9GEV - chains L and N of the 20 polymer chains in the assembly; structure by electron microscopy, 3.47 A resolution.

Chain L:
Molecule: Nucleosomal DNA Strand 2
Sequence (152 nucleotides; numbered -81 to 70; the number before each row is that of its first residue; numbers below 1 keep their minus sign (DT-81 is residue -81)):
   -81 TGCCGAGGCC GCTCAATTGG TCGTAGACAG CTCTAGCACC GCTTAAACGC ACGTACGCGC
   -21 TGTCCCCCGC GTTTTAACCG CCAAGGGGAT TACTCCCTAG TCTCCAGGCA CGTGTCAGAT
    39 ATATACATCC TGTGCATGTA CTCGGGATAT TG
Unresolved in the structure: -81 to -76, 60-70

Chain N:
Name: Histone H4
From: Homo sapiens
UniProtKB: P62805 (H4_HUMAN); residues 1-102 here correspond to UniProt positions 2-103 (UniProt number = residue number + 1)
Amino-acid sequence (102 residues; row label = number of the first residue in the row):
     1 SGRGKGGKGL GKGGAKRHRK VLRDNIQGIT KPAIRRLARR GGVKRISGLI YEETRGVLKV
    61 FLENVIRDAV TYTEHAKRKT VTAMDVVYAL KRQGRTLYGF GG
Unresolved in the structure: 1-22
Swiss-Prot annotation at these positions:
  - DNA-binding region: Lys16 to Lys20
  - modified residue: Ser1 (N-acetylserine), Arg3 (Asymmetric dimethylarginine), Lys5 (N6-(2-hydroxyisobutyryl)lysine), Lys8 (N6-(2-hydroxyisobutyryl)lysine), Lys12 (N6-(2-hydroxyisobutyryl)lysine), Lys16 (N6-(2-hydroxyisobutyryl)lysine), Lys20 (N6,N6,N6-trimethyllysine), Lys31 (N6-(2-hydroxyisobutyryl)lysine), Lys44 (N6-(2-hydroxyisobutyryl)lysine), Ser47 (Phosphoserine), Tyr51 (Phosphotyrosine), Lys59 (N6-(2-hydroxyisobutyryl)lysine), Lys77 (N6-(2-hydroxyisobutyryl)lysine), Lys79 (N6-(2-hydroxyisobutyryl)lysine), Thr80 (Phosphothreonine), Tyr88 (Phosphotyrosine), Lys91 (N6-(2-hydroxyisobutyryl)lysine)
  - cross-link (Glycyl lysine isopeptide (Lys-Gly)): Lys12 (interchain with G-Cter in SUMO2), Lys20 (interchain with G-Cter in SUMO2), Lys31 (interchain with G-Cter in SUMO2), Lys59 (interchain with G-Cter in SUMO2), Lys79 (interchain with G-Cter in SUMO2), Lys91 (interchain with G-Cter in SUMO2)

Interface between chain L and chain N:
Contacting residue pairs (14):
  DA7(L) with Arg45(N), hydrogen bond to the sugar; Ile46(N), sugar contact; Ser47(N), hydrogen bond to the phosphate; Gly48(N), hydrogen bond to the phosphate
  DT8(L) with Arg35(N), sugar contact; Arg39(N), salt bridge to the phosphate; Lys44(N), phosphate contact; Arg45(N), phosphate contact; Ile46(N), hydrogen bond to the phosphate
  DT9(L) with Arg35(N), salt bridge to the phosphate
  DC27(L) with Lys79(N), phosphate contact
  DA28(L) with Arg78(N), phosphate contact; Lys79(N), hydrogen bond to the phosphate; Thr80(N), hydrogen bond to the phosphate
Other interface residues (no listed pair), chain L (6 interface residues in all): DC29

Overview:
Chain L and chain N form an interface of 6 and 10 residues respectively, with 6 hydrogen bonds and 2 salt
bridges. Polar contacts include DA7(L)-Arg45(N), DA7(L)-Ser47(N) and DA7(L)-Gly48(N). UniProt lists a
DNA-binding region on chain N.
Here chain L is Nucleosomal DNA Strand 2 and chain N is Histone H4 (Homo sapiens). Entry 9GEV (CryoEM
structure of the human INO80 core-nucleosome complex state N-6) was determined by electron microscopy.
